PDB entry 5NC7 | X-ray diffraction, 2.70 A resolution | chains D and L of the 3 polymer chains in the assembly

[Chain D]
Molecule: Protein enabled homolog
Organism: Homo sapiens
Reference sequence: Q8N8S7 (ENAH_HUMAN); numbering as in UniProt (aligned over 1-111)
Amino-acid sequence (113 residues; numbered -1 to 111; the number before each row is that of its first residue; numbers below 1 keep their minus sign (Gly-1 is residue -1)):
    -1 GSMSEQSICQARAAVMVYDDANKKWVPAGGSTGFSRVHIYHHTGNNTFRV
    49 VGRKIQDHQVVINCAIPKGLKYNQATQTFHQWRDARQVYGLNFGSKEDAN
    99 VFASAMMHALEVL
Not modelled in the structure: -1 to 1
Sequence notes: expression tag (-1 to 0)

[Chain L]
Molecule: ActA-derived 10-mer Ac-FPPPPTEDEL-NH2 with acetylated (Ac) and amidated (NH2) termini. Phe is substitued by Trp to increase affinity for crystallization
Amino-acid sequence (12 residues; each row starts with the number of its first residue; numbering starts at 0):
     0 XWPPPPTEDELX
Modified positions: ACE (acetyl group) at position 0; NH2 (amino group) at position 11

[Interface between chain D and chain L]
Residue-residue contacts - 21 pairs, chain D then chain L:
  Met14(D) - Glu9(L)
  Tyr16(D) - Pro2(L)  hydrophobic
  Lys22(D) - Glu9(L)
  Trp23(D) - Pro2(L)  hydrophobic
  Trp23(D) - Pro3(L)  hydrogen bond (side chain-backbone)
  Trp23(D) - Pro5(L)
  Trp23(D) - Glu9(L)  hydrogen bond (backbone-side chain)
  Thr30(D) - Leu10(L)
  Lys69(D) - Trp1(L)
  Asn71(D) - Trp1(L)
  Ala73(D) - Pro4(L)  hydrophobic
  Thr74(D) - Pro4(L)
  Phe77(D) - Pro4(L)  hydrophobic
  Phe77(D) - Pro5(L)
  Gln79(D) - Trp1(L)
  Gln79(D) - Pro2(L)  hydrogen bond (side chain-backbone)
  Trp80(D) - Trp1(L)  hydrophobic
  Arg81(D) - ACE_0(L)  hydrogen bond (side chain-backbone)
  Arg81(D) - Trp1(L)
  Val86(D) - Pro2(L)
  Asn90(D) - Leu10(L)
Interface residues without a listed pair, chain D (16 interface residues in all): Lys21

[Overview]
Chain D and chain L form an interface of 16 and 8 residues respectively, with 4 hydrogen bonds. Polar contacts
include Trp23(D)-Pro3(L), Trp23(D)-Glu9(L) and Gln79(D)-Pro2(L).
Here chain D is Protein enabled homolog (Homo sapiens) and chain L is ActA-derived 10-mer Ac-FPPPPTEDEL-NH2
with acetylated (Ac) and amidated (NH2) termini. Phe is substitued by Trp to increase affinity for
crystallization. Entry 5NC7 (ENAH EVH1 in complex with Ac-WPPPPTEDEL-NH2) was determined by X-ray diffraction,
deposited together with 5N91, 5N9C, 5N9P, 5NC2, 5ND0, 6XVT, 6XXR and 7A5M.
